6EX8 - chain A; structure by X-ray diffraction, 1.60 A resolution.

== Chain A ==
Molecule: Cysteine protease
From: Trypanosoma brucei rhodesiense
UniProtKB: Q95PM0 (Q95PM0_TRYBR); residues 1-217 here correspond to UniProt positions 126-342 (UniProt number = residue number + 125)
Chain sequence (217 residues; row label = number of the first residue in the row):
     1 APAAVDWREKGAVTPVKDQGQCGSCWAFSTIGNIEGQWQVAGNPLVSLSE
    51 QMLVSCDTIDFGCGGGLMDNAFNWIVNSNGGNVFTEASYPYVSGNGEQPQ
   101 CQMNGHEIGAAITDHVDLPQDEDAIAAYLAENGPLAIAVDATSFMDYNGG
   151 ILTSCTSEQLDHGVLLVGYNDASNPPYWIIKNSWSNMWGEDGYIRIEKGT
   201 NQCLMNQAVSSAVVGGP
Disulfide bonds: Cys22-Cys63, Cys56-Cys101, Cys155-Cys203
Modified residues: Cys25 (S-oxy cysteine; CSX)
Differences from the reference sequence: engineered mutation Ala172 (Ser297 in Q95PM0)
Residues lining bound ligands: C2K ((3S)-19-chloranyl-N-(1-cyanocyclopropyl)-5-oxidanylidene-9-(trifluoromethyl)-12,17-dioxa-4-azatricyclo[16.2.2.06,11]docosa-1(21),6(11),7,9,18(22),19-hexaene-3-carboxamide): Gln19, Cys22, Gly23, Ser24, Cys25, Trp26, Asp60, Phe61, Cys63, Gly64, Gly65, Gly66, Leu67, Met68, Asn70, Ala138, Leu160, Asp161, His162, Gly163, Ala208

== In short ==
Ligands of chain A: compound C2K.
Chain A is Cysteine protease (Trypanosoma brucei rhodesiense); the structure, Crystal Structure of Rhodesain
in complex with a Macrolactam Inhibitor, was determined by X-ray diffraction together with 6EXO and 6EXQ from
the same study.
